Entry 2QQD (X-ray diffraction, 2.00 A resolution); this record covers chains A and D of the 5 polymer chains in the assembly.

Chain A (and D):
Name: Pyruvoyl-dependent arginine decarboxylase (EC 4.1.1.19) (PvlArgDC)
From: Methanocaldococcus jannaschii
Notes: EC 4.1.1.19; fragment: Beta subunit; chain D of this document is another copy of the same molecule, construct and numbering; everything in this record applies to it too
UniProtKB: Q57764 (PDAD_METJA); residues 1-52 here = UniProt positions 1-52
Chain sequence (53 residues; numbered 0 to 52; the number before each row is that of its first residue; numbering starts at 0):
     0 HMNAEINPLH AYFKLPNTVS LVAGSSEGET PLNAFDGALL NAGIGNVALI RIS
Disordered / not traced: 0-7 (chain D: 0-2)
Differences from the reference sequence: expression tag (0); engineered mutation A47 (Asn in Q57764)
Ligand contacts: agmatine (AG2): L31, F34, D35, L38, G44, V46, A47, L48
Swiss-Prot annotation at these positions:
  - site: S52 (Cleavage (non-hydrolytic))
From the paper describing this entry:
  - mutagenesis - N47A (500-fold): decreased catalytic activity

Chain A / chain D interface:
Residue-residue contacts (11):
  A10(A) with F12(D), hydrophobic
  F12(A) with H9(D)
  K13(A) with Y11(D), hydrogen bond
  F34(A) with S52(D)
  L38(A) with S52(D)
  A47(A) with S52(D)
  L48(A) with R50(D); I51(D); S52(D), hydrogen bond (backbone-backbone)
  I49(A) with L8(D), hydrophobic; I49(D), hydrophobic
Interface residues without a listed pair, chain A (10 interface residues in all): V46, R50

In short:
10 residues of chain A and 8 residues of chain D are in contact; the contacts include 2 hydrogen bonds. Polar
pairs include K13(A)-Y11(D) and L48(A)-S52(D). Bound to chain A: agmatine. The paper reports that N47A of
chain A reduces catalytic activity.
Chain A and chain D are both Pyruvoyl-dependent arginine decarboxylase (EC 4.1.1.19) (PvlArgDC)
(Methanocaldococcus jannaschii); the structure, N47A mutant of Pyruvoyl-dependent Arginine Decarboxylase from
Methanococcus jannashii, was determined by X-ray diffraction (same publication as 2QQC).
